PDB entry 8ZA6 | electron microscopy, 3.43 A resolution | chains m and n of the 8 polymer chains in the assembly

Chain m:
Molecule: TRA@ protein
From: Homo sapiens
UniProt: Q6PJ56 (Q6PJ56_HUMAN); the construct has insertions or renumbered stretches relative to UniProt, so the offset changes along the chain: 1-114 = UniProt 1-114; 121-290 = UniProt 127-296
Sequence (290 residues; row label = number of the first residue in the row):
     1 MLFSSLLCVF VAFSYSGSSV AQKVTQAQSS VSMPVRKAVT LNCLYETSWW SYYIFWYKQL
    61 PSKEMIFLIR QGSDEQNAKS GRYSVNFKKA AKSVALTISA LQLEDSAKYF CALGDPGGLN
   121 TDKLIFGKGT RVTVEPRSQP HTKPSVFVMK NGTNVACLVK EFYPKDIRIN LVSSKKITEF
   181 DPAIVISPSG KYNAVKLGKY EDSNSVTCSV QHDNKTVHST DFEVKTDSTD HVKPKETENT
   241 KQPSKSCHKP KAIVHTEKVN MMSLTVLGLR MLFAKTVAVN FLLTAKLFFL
Not modelled in the structure: 1-254
Differences from the reference sequence: linker (115-120)

Chain n:
Molecule: CD3
From: Homo sapiens
Sequence (328 residues; row label = number of the first residue in the row):
     1 MRVALVVLLA FLSPASQKSS NLEGGTKSVT RPTRSSAEIT CDLTVINAFY IHWYLHQEGK
    61 APQRLLYYDV SNSKDVLESG LSPGKYYTHT PRRWSWILIL RNLIENDSGV YYCATWDRGN
   121 PKTHYYKKLF GSGTTLVVTD KQLDADVSPK PTIFLPSIAE TKLQKAGTYL CLLEKFFPDV
   181 IKIHWQEKKS NTILGSQEGN TMKTNDTYMK FSWLTVPEES LDKEHRCIVR HENNKNGVDG
   241 EIIFPPIKTD VITMDPKDNA SKDANDVITM DPKDNWSKDA NDTLLLQLTN TSAYYTYLLL
   301 LLKSVVYFAI ITCCLLRRTA FCCNGEKS
Not modelled in the structure: 1-277, 321-328

How chain m and chain n interact:
Contacting residue pairs (20):
  V259(m) - T283(n)
  V259(m) - L286(n)  hydrophobic
  V259(m) - Q287(n)
  V259(m) - N290(n)
  S263(m) - N290(n)
  L269(m) - Y294(n)  hydrophobic
  R270(m) - Y297(n)
  F273(m) - L300(n)
  T276(m) - L301(n)
  T276(m) - S304(n)
  N280(m) - S304(n)  hydrogen bond
  N280(m) - Y307(n)
  N280(m) - F308(n)
  L283(m) - F308(n)  hydrophobic
  L283(m) - L315(n)  hydrophobic
  T284(m) - Y307(n)  hydrogen bond
  K286(m) - R318(n)
  L287(m) - I311(n)  hydrophobic
  L287(m) - C314(n)  hydrophobic
  L290(m) - R318(n)
Interface residues without a listed pair, chain m (16 interface residues in all): M262, V266, L272, V279
Interface residues without a listed pair, chain n (16 interface residues in all): L298

In short:
Chain m and chain n each contribute 16 residues to their interface; the contacts include 2 hydrogen bonds.
Polar contacts include N280(m)-S304(n) and T284(m)-Y307(n).
Chain m is TRA@ protein and chain n is CD3, both from Homo sapiens; the structure, Cryo-EM structure of the
gdTCR-CD3 complex, was determined by electron microscopy together with 8ZA9, 8ZAA, 8ZD4 and 9II6 from the same
study.
